PDB entry 6E9F | electron microscopy, 3.30 A resolution | chains A and C of the 3 polymer chains in the assembly

# Chain A
Name: EsCas13d
From: [Eubacterium] siraeum DSM 15702
UniProt: B0MS50 (B0MS50_9FIRM); residue numbers follow UniProt; this construct covers 1-954
Amino-acid sequence (954 residues; numbered 1 to 954; the number before each row is that of its first residue):
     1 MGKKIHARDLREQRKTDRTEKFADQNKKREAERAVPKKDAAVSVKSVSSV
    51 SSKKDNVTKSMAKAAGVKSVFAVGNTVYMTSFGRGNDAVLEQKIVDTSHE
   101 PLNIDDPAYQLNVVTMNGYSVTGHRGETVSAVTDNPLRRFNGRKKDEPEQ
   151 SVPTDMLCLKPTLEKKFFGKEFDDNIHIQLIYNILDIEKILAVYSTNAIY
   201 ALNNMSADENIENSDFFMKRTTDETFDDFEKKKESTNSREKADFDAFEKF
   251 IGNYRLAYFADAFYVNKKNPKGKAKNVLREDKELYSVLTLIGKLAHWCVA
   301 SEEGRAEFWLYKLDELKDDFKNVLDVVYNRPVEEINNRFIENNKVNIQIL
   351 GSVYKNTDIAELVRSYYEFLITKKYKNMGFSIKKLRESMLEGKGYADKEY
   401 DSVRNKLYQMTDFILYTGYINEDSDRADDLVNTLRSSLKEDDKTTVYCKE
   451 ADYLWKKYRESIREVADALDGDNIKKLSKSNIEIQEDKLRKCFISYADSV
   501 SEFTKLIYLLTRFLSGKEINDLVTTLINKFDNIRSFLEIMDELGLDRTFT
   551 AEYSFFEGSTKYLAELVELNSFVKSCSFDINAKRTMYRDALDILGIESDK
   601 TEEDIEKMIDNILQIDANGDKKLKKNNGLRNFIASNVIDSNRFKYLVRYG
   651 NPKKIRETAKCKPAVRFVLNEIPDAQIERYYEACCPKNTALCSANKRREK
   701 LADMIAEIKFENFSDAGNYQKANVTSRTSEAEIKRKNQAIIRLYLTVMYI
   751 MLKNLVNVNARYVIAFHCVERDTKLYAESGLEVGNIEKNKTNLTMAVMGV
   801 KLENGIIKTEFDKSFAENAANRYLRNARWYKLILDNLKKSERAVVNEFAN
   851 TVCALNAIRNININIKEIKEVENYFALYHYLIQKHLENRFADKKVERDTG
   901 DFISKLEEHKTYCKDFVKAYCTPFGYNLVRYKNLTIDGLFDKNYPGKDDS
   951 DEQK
Disordered / not traced: 1-57, 145-147, 268-272, 616-619, 687-691, 714-725, 951-954
Construct notes: engineered mutation Ala-295 (Arg in B0MS50), Ala-300 (His in B0MS50), Ala-849 (Arg in B0MS50), Ala-854 (His in B0MS50)
Reported in the primary citation:
  - mutagenesis - R295A/H300A/R849A/H854A: abolished catalytic activity on ssRNA (citing earlier work)
  - mutagenesis - N86A/T524A/N641A, K376A/K443A/Y447A, R386A/R679A/Y680A: abolished catalytic activity on ssRNA target
  - mutagenesis - R386A/R679A/Y680A: decreased catalytic activity
  - mutagenesis - K376A/K443A/Y447A: decreased catalytic activity on ssRNA target

# Chain C
Molecule: 27-nt RNA strand
Sequence (27 nucleotides; each row starts with the number of its first residue):
     1 ACGUUUUGAUCUGAAAUAUUCAGGUCU

# Interface between chain A and chain C
Residue-residue contacts (37):
  Arg-84(A) / C26(C)  salt bridge to the phosphate
  Gly-85(A) / G24(C)  phosphate contact
  Asn-86(A) / G23(C)  hydrogen bond to the phosphate
  Gly-126(A) / U27(C)  hydrogen bond to the base
  Asn-377(A) / G23(C)  base contact
  Asn-377(A) / G24(C)  hydrogen bond to the base
  Lys-383(A) / A15(C)  salt bridge to the phosphate
  Lys-383(A) / A16(C)  phosphate contact
  Arg-386(A) / A14(C)  phosphate contact
  Arg-386(A) / A15(C)  salt bridge to the phosphate
  Glu-387(A) / A15(C)  sugar contact
  Arg-404(A) / A14(C)  sugar contact
  Asn-405(A) / G13(C)  sugar contact
  Tyr-408(A) / A14(C)  sugar contact
  Arg-435(A) / C26(C)  hydrogen bond to the sugar
  Asn-520(A) / C21(C)  hydrogen bond to the base
  Asp-521(A) / C21(C)  hydrogen bond to the sugar
  Thr-524(A) / C21(C)  hydrogen bond to the sugar
  Thr-524(A) / A22(C)  sugar contact
  Ile-527(A) / A22(C)  sugar contact
  Ile-527(A) / G23(C)  sugar contact
  Asn-528(A) / G23(C)  phosphate contact
  Phe-632(A) / A9(C)  sugar contact
  Asn-636(A) / A9(C)  hydrogen bond to the sugar
  Asn-636(A) / U10(C)  hydrogen bond to the sugar
  Asp-639(A) / C11(C)  sugar contact
  Ser-640(A) / U10(C)  phosphate contact
  Ser-640(A) / C11(C)  sugar contact
  Asn-641(A) / C11(C)  hydrogen bond to the phosphate
  Asn-641(A) / U12(C)  phosphate contact
  Arg-679(A) / U10(C)  salt bridge to the phosphate
  Tyr-680(A) / U10(C)  hydrogen bond to the phosphate
  Ala-683(A) / A9(C)  phosphate contact
  Arg-735(A) / G8(C)  sugar contact
  Gln-738(A) / A9(C)  sugar contact
  Ala-739(A) / U10(C)  phosphate contact
  Arg-742(A) / U10(C)  phosphate contact
Other interface residues (no listed pair), chain A (33 interface residues in all): Arg-125, Lys-517, Thr-525, Val-637
Other interface residues (no listed pair), chain C (16 interface residues in all): U20

# In short
Chain A and chain C form an interface of 33 and 16 residues respectively; the contacts include 11 hydrogen
bonds and 4 salt bridges. Among the polar pairs are Gly-126(A)/U27(C), Asn-377(A)/G24(C) and
Asn-520(A)/C21(C). From the paper: N86A/T524A/N641A, K376A/K443A/Y447A and R386A/R679A/Y680A of chain A
abolish catalytic activity on ssRNA target; R295A/H300A/R849A/H854A of chain A abolish catalytic activity on
ssRNA.
Chain A is EsCas13d ([Eubacterium] siraeum DSM 15702) and chain C is a 27-nt RNA strand; the structure,
EsCas13d-crRNA-target RNA ternary complex, was determined by electron microscopy together with 6E9E from the
same study.
